6OO4 - chains A and D of the 4 polymer chains in the assembly; structure by electron microscopy, 3.30 A resolution.

Chain A (and D):
Name: TRPV2
Source organism: Oryctolagus cuniculus
Notes: chain D of this document is another copy of the same molecule, construct and numbering; everything in this record applies to it too
UniProt: G1SNM3 (G1SNM3_RABIT); residues 1-762 here correspond to UniProt positions 56-817 (UniProt number = residue number + 55)
Chain sequence (786 residues; numbered 1 to 786; the number before each row is that of its first residue):
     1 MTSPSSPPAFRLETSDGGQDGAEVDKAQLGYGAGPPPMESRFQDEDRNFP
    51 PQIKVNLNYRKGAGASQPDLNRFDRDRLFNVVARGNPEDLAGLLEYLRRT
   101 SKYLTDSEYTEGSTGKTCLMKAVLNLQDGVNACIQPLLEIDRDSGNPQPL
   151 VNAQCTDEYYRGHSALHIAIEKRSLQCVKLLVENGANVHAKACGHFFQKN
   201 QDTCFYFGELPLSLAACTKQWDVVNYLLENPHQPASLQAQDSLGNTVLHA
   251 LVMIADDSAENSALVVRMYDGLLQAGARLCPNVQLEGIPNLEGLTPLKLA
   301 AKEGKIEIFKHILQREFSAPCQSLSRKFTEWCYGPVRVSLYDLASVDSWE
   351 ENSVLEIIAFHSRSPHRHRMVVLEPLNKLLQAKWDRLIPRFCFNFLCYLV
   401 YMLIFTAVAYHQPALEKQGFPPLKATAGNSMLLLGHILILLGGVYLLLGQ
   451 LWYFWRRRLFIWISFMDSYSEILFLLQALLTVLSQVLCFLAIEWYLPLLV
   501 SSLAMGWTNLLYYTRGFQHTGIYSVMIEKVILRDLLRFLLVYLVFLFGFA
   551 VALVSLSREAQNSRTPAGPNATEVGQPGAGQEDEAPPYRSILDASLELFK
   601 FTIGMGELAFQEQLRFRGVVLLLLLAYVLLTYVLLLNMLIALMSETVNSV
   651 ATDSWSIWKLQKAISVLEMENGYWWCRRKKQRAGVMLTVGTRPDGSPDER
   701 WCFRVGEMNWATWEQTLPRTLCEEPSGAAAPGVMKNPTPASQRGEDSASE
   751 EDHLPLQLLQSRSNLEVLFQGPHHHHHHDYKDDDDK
Unresolved in the structure: 1-72, 414-426, 460-463, 559-585, 727-786
Differences from the reference sequence: engineered mutation Ser470 (Phe525 in G1SNM3), Met505 (Leu560 in G1SNM3), Thr508 (Leu563 in G1SNM3), Glu528 (Gln583 in G1SNM3); conflict Ala504 (Val559 in G1SNM3); expression tag (763-786)
Ligand contacts:
  - resiniferatoxin (6EU), molecule 1: Tyr469, Ser470, Leu473, Phe474, Ala504, Met505, Thr508, Asn509, Leu511, Tyr512, Arg515, Ile527, Glu528, Ile531
  - resiniferatoxin (6EU), molecule 2: Phe545, Ala626, Leu629, Leu630

How chain A and chain D interact:
Residue-residue contacts - 58 pairs, chain A then chain D:
  Trp331(A) - Phe196(D)  hydrophobic
  Tyr333(A) - His163(D)
  Tyr333(A) - Phe196(D)  hydrophobic
  Tyr333(A) - Phe197(D)
  Pro335(A) - Phe205(D)  hydrophobic
  Val336(A) - Cys204(D)
  Ala409(A) - Ser555(D)
  Tyr410(A) - Val554(D)  hydrophobic
  Tyr410(A) - Ile591(D)  hydrophobic
  Glu493(A) - Phe616(D)
  Trp494(A) - Phe616(D)  hydrophobic
  Pro497(A) - Phe616(D)
  Pro497(A) - Val619(D)  hydrophobic
  Val500(A) - Ala552(D)
  Val500(A) - Ser555(D)
  Val500(A) - Leu556(D)  hydrophobic
  Trp507(A) - Val544(D)
  Thr508(A) - Phe545(D)
  Leu511(A) - Val541(D)  hydrophobic
  Leu511(A) - Phe545(D)  hydrophobic
  His519(A) - Arg533(D)
  His519(A) - Arg537(D)  hydrogen bond (backbone-side chain)
  Tyr523(A) - Leu634(D)
  Tyr523(A) - Asn637(D)
  Met526(A) - Asn637(D)
  Met526(A) - Ile640(D)  hydrophobic
  Ile527(A) - Leu634(D)  hydrophobic
  Ile527(A) - Asn637(D)
  Leu535(A) - Val633(D)  hydrophobic
  Leu596(A) - Leu608(D)  hydrophobic
  Phe599(A) - Leu625(D)  hydrophobic
  Lys600(A) - Leu608(D)
  Ile603(A) - Gly604(D)
  Ile603(A) - Leu608(D)  hydrophobic
  Gly604(A) - Gly604(D)
  Met605(A) - Gly604(D)
  Met605(A) - Met605(D)
  Met605(A) - Gly606(D)
  Leu635(A) - Tyr632(D)
  Met638(A) - Tyr632(D)
  Met638(A) - Leu636(D)  hydrophobic
  Leu639(A) - Leu636(D)  hydrophobic
  Leu639(A) - Leu639(D)  hydrophobic
  Leu642(A) - Leu636(D)  hydrophobic
  Met643(A) - Met643(D)  hydrophobic
  Thr646(A) - Ser644(D)
  Trp710(A) - Cys217(D)
  Trp713(A) - Arg173(D)
  Trp713(A) - Thr218(D)
  Glu723(A) - Lys116(D)  salt bridge
  Glu723(A) - Lys121(D)  salt bridge
  Glu723(A) - Leu124(D)
  Glu723(A) - Asn125(D)  hydrogen bond
  Glu724(A) - Tyr160(D)
  Pro725(A) - Tyr159(D)
  Pro725(A) - Tyr160(D)
  Pro725(A) - Phe196(D)  hydrophobic
  Ser726(A) - Tyr159(D)
Interface residues without a listed pair, chain A (46 interface residues in all): Thr406, Leu496, Leu503, Ala504, Thr520, Val530, Ile531, Leu539, Gly706, Met708
Interface residues without a listed pair, chain D (58 interface residues in all): His167, Glu171, Thr203, Leu214, Lys219, Ile254, Asn261, Leu264, Phe538, Gly548, Val551, Phe601, Ala609, Phe610, Leu621, Val628, Leu629, Met638

Summary:
46 residues of chain A face 58 of chain D across their interface; the contacts include 2 hydrogen bonds and 2
salt bridges. Among the polar pairs are Glu723(A)-Lys116(D), Glu723(A)-Lys121(D) and His519(A)-Arg537(D).
Chain A binds resiniferatoxin.
Chain A and chain D are both TRPV2 (Oryctolagus cuniculus); the structure, Cryo-EM structure of the
C2-symmetric TRPV2/RTx complex in amphipol resolved to 3.3 A, was determined by electron microscopy (same
publication as 6OO3, 6OO5 and 6OO7).
